8QE9 - chains 1N and 2N of the 64 polymer chains in the assembly; structure by electron microscopy, 3.90 A resolution.

== Chain 1N ==
Name: DUF1071 domain-containing protein
Source organism: Staphylococcus phage 80alpha
Reference sequence: A0A0E1VL05 (A0A0E1VL05_STAA3); numbering as in UniProt (aligned over 2-207)
Sequence (206 residues; numbered 2 to 207; the number before each row is that of its first residue):
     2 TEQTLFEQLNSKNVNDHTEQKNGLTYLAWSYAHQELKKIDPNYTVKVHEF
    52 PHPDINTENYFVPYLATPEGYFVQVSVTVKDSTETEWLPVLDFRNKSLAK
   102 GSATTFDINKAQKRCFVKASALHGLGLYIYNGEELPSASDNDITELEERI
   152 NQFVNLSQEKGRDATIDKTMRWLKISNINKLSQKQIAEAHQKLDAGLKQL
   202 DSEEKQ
Not modelled in the structure: 2-3, 204-207

== Chain 2N ==
Name: Helix-turn-helix XRE family protein
Source organism: Staphylococcus aureus
Reference sequence: A0FIL5 (A0FIL5_STAAU); residue numbers follow UniProt; this construct covers 2-224
Sequence (233 residues; row label = number of the first residue in the row; numbering starts at 0):
     0 MGIRNRLSELLSERGLKISRVAKDVKIARSSLTSMAQNDSEMIRYDAIDK
    50 LCSYLHISPSEFFEHNPINFDFTFDEEPNYKINDVFEGFEVTANITHAFS
   100 IENFDFEILVDVELDNRQKLNFDLDVSYKETEKITNSQHRFIFTIKNEDE
   150 NIGLKKYVDSLSAGLKNLLFKKINQKLSGYVSEIIVKNIDDIEELFPNKG
   200 EKSTTLHKEILQTDSRLSSDIFKEYGSHHHHHH
Not modelled in the structure: 0-1, 196-200, 224-232
Sequence notes: initiating methionine (0); expression tag (1, 225-232)
Reported in the primary citation:
  - mutagenesis - E89A/V90A/T91A: unchanged binding to DUF1071 domain-containing protein (chain 1N)
  - mutagenesis - F195A/P196A/N197A/K198A/G199A/E200A: abolished binding to DUF1071 domain-containing protein (chain 1N)

== How chain 1N and chain 2N interact ==
Contacting residue pairs (16):
  Phe-154(1N) / Glu-89(2N)
  Phe-154(1N) / Leu-194(2N)  hydrophobic
  Lys-161(1N) / Phe-195(2N)  hydrogen bond (side chain-backbone)
  Gly-162(1N) / Phe-195(2N)  hydrogen bond (backbone-backbone)
  Arg-163(1N) / Phe-195(2N)
  Arg-163(1N) / Lys-201(2N)
  Asp-164(1N) / Lys-201(2N)
  Ala-165(1N) / Lys-201(2N)
  Trp-173(1N) / Glu-89(2N)
  Trp-173(1N) / Glu-192(2N)  hydrogen bond
  Gly-197(1N) / Glu-89(2N)
  Gly-197(1N) / Val-90(2N)
  Gln-200(1N) / Gly-87(2N)  hydrogen bond (side chain-backbone)
  Gln-200(1N) / Val-90(2N)
  Leu-201(1N) / Val-90(2N)
  Leu-201(1N) / Leu-194(2N)  hydrophobic
Also at the interface, not in a pair above, chain 1N (11 interface residues in all): Ala-196
Also at the interface, not in a pair above, chain 2N (8 interface residues in all): Glu-86

== In short ==
11 residues of chain 1N and 8 residues of chain 2N are in contact; the contacts include 4 hydrogen bonds.
Among the polar pairs are Lys-161(1N)/Phe-195(2N), Trp-173(1N)/Glu-192(2N) and Gln-200(1N)/Gly-87(2N). From
the paper: F195A/P196A/N197A/K198A/G199A/E200A of chain 2N abolish binding to DUF1071 domain-containing
protein (chain 1N); E89A/V90A/T91A of chain 2N leave binding to DUF1071 domain-containing protein (chain 1N)
unchanged.
Here chain 1N is DUF1071 domain-containing protein (Staphylococcus phage 80alpha) and chain 2N is
Helix-turn-helix XRE family protein (Staphylococcus aureus). Entry 8QE9 (Complex between the 80a-Sak SSAP and
the SaPI2 Stl master regulator) was determined by electron microscopy together with 8Q86, 8RC5 and 8PQ8 from
the same study.
